PDB entry 9KYX | electron microscopy, 6.90 A resolution (low resolution: residue-level contacts below are approximate; hydrogen-bond / salt-bridge calls are withheld) | chains A and E of the 8 polymer chains in the assembly

== Chain A (and E) ==
Molecule: Scaffolding protein
From: Salmonella phage P22
Notes: chain E of this document is another copy of the same molecule, construct and numbering; everything in this record applies to it too
UniProtKB: P26748 (VG08_BPP22); numbering as in UniProt (aligned over 1-303)
Amino-acid sequence (303 residues; each row starts with the number of its first residue):
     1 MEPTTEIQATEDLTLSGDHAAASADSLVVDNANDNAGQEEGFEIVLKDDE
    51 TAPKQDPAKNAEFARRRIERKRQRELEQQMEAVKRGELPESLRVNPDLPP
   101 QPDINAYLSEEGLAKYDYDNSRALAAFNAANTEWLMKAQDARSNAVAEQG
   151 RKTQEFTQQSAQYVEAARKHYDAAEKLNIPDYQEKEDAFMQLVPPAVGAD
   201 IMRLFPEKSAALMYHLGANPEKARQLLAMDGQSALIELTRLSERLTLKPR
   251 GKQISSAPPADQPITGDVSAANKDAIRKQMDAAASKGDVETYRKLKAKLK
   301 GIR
Not modelled in the structure: 1-69, 246-303
Curated features (UniProtKB/Swiss-Prot):
  - region: Ala275 to Arg303 (Interaction with the capsid protein)
Reported in the primary citation:
  - self-association interface (contacts with another copy of this molecule): Arg122 to Met136

== Chain A / chain E interface ==
Residue-residue contacts (5):
  Asn128(A) with Asn128(E); Asn131(E)
  Thr132(A) with Leu135(E)
  Gln139(A) with Gln139(E); Arg142(E)
Other interface residues (no listed pair), chain A (5 interface residues in all): Leu124, Met136
Other interface residues (no listed pair), chain E (6 interface residues in all): Leu124

== In short ==
5 residues of chain A and 6 residues of chain E are in contact. The paper reports a self-association interface
involving Arg122(A).
Both chains are Scaffolding protein (Salmonella phage P22). Entry 9KYX (The scaffold tetramer of phage P22)
was determined by electron microscopy together with 9JG6, 9JGA, 9KYV, 9KYW and 9KYY from the same study.
